Entry 4BXR (X-ray diffraction, 2.20 A resolution); this record covers chains A and C.

[Chain A]
Protein: CPAP
Source organism: Danio rerio
Notes: fragment: tcp-10 domain, residues 937-1124
Reference sequence: E7FCY1 (E7FCY1_DANRE); numbering as in UniProt (aligned over 937-1124)
Sequence (192 residues; numbered 933 to 1124; the number before each row is that of its first residue):
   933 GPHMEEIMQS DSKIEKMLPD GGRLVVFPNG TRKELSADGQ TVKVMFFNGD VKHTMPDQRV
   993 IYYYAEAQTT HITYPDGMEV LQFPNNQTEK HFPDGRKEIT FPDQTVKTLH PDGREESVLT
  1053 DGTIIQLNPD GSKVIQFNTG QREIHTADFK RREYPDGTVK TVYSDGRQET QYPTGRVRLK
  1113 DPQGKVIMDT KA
Disordered / not traced: 933-940, 1124
Differences from the reference sequence: expression tag (933-936)
What the authors report for this chain:
  - mutagenesis - T986V: unchanged binding to Scl-interrupting locus protein homolog (chain C)

[Chain C]
Protein: Scl-interrupting locus protein homolog
Source organism: Danio rerio
Notes: fragment: stil peptide, residues 408-428
Reference sequence: Q8JGS1 (STIL_DANRE); residues 408-428 here = UniProt positions 408-428
Sequence (28 residues; numbered 407 to 434; the number before each row is that of its first residue):
   407 GSGVEDEDLS PRPSPNPHPV SQENLYFQ
Disordered / not traced: 407-413, 426-434
Differences from the reference sequence: expression tag (407, 429-434)
What the authors report for this chain:
  - mutagenesis - N422A: unchanged binding to CPAP (chain A)

[Interface between chain A and chain C]
Pairs across the interface - 24 pairs, chain A then chain C:
  F959(A) - L415(C)  hydrophobic
  N961(A) - L415(C)
  T963(A) - L415(C)  hydrogen bond (side chain-backbone)
  F978(A) - L415(C)
  F978(A) - S416(C)
  F978(A) - P417(C)
  N980(A) - P417(C)
  D982(A) - P417(C)
  K984(A) - D414(C)  salt bridge
  Y994(A) - P417(C)
  Y994(A) - R418(C)  hydrogen bond (side chain-backbone)
  Y996(A) - R418(C)
  Y996(A) - P419(C)
  Y996(A) - P421(C)
  A999(A) - S420(C)
  H1003(A) - R418(C)  hydrogen bond
  L1013(A) - P421(C)  hydrophobic
  F1015(A) - N422(C)
  F1015(A) - P423(C)
  Q1019(A) - P423(C)
  Q1019(A) - H424(C)  hydrogen bond (side chain-backbone)
  E1021(A) - P423(C)
  E1021(A) - H424(C)  hydrogen bond (side chain-backbone)
  F1033(A) - H424(C)
Interface residues without a listed pair, chain A (23 interface residues in all): S942, V992, T1001, T1005, I1031, K1039, L1041
Interface residues without a listed pair, chain C (12 interface residues in all): P425
Interface features reported in the paper:
  - specific contacts: Y994(A)-R418(C) (cation-pi contact), H1003(A)-R418(C) (water-mediated contact), T1005(A)-R418(C) (water-mediated contact)
  - interface residues, chain A: F978(A), Y994(A), Y996(A), F1015(A), Q1019(A), E1021(A)
  - hot spots on chain A (mutagenesis) - F978V (20 to 40-fold), F1015V (20 to 40-fold), E1021V: decreased binding to Scl-interrupting locus protein homolog (chain C)
  - interface residues, chain C: P417(C), P421(C), P423(C)
  - hot spots on chain C (mutagenesis) - P417A (10 to 20-fold), P421A (10 to 20-fold), P423A: decreased binding to CPAP (chain A)

[Overview]
Chain A and chain C form an interface of 23 and 12 residues respectively, with 5 hydrogen bonds and 1 salt
bridge. Among the polar pairs are K984(A)-D414(C), T963(A)-L415(C) and Y994(A)-R418(C). The authors report a
cation-pi contact between Y994(A) and R418(C); water-mediated contacts between H1003(A) and R418(C) and
T1005(A) and R418(C). From the paper: F978V, F1015V and E1021V of chain A reduce binding to Scl-interrupting
locus protein homolog (chain C); interface residues F978(A), Y994(A) and P417(C) among others; 8 substitutions
were tested in all.
Chain A is CPAP and chain C is Scl-interrupting locus protein homolog, both from Danio rerio; the structure,
Structure of the wild-type TCP10 domain of Danio rerio CPAP in complex with a peptide of ..., was determined
by X-ray diffraction, deposited together with 4BXP, 4BXQ and 4BY2.
